Entry 4JNG (X-ray diffraction, 2.12 A resolution); this record covers chains C and D of the 5 polymer chains in the assembly.

Chain C (and D):
Name: Nucleocapsid protein
Organism: Schmallenberg virus
Notes: chain D of this document is another copy of the same molecule, construct and numbering; everything in this record applies to it too
UniProtKB: H2AM13 (H2AM13_SBV); residues 1-233 here = UniProt positions 1-233
Chain sequence (233 residues; row label = number of the first residue in the row):
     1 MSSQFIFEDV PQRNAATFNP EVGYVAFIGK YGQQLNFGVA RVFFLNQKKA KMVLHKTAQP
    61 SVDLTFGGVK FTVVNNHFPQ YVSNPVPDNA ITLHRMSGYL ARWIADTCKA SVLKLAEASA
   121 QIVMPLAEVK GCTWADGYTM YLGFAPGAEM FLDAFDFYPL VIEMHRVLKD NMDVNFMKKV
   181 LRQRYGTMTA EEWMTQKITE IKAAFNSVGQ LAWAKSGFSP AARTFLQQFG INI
Not modelled in the structure: 1-4, 216, 230-233 (chain D: 1, 217-220, 229-233)
Swiss-Prot annotation at these positions:
  - binding site (RNA): Gln-12, Ala-15, Ala-16, Lys-48, Lys-51, His-77, Arg-95, Arg-166, Lys-178, Lys-179, Arg-182, Arg-184
  - mutagenesis: Arg-41 (R41G: 98% loss of RNA binding and RNA replication activities; when associted with Q-51), Lys-48 (K48E: 99% loss of RNA binding and RNA replication activities), Lys-51 (K51Q: 98% loss of RNA binding and RNA replication activities; when associted with G-41)
Reported in the primary citation:
  - binding site for the 42-nt RNA strand: Gln-12, Ala-15, Ala-16, Phe-18, Asn-19, Lys-48, Lys-51, His-77, Arg-95, Leu-126, Arg-166, Phe-176, Lys-178, Lys-179, Arg-182, Arg-184
  - self-association interface (contacts with another copy of this molecule): Val-53

How chain C and chain D interact:
Contacting residue pairs - 29 pairs, chain C then chain D:
  Phe-5(C) with Leu-64(D)
  Phe-7(C) with Asn-46(D); Lys-49(D); Ala-50(D), hydrophobic; Leu-64(D), hydrophobic; Thr-65(D), hydrogen bond (backbone-backbone); Phe-66(D), hydrogen bond (backbone-backbone); Gly-67(D)
  Glu-8(C) with Val-42(D); Asn-46(D); Lys-49(D), salt bridge; Gly-67(D)
  Asp-9(C) with Val-42(D); Asn-46(D)
  Val-10(C) with Arg-41(D)
  Arg-13(C) with Arg-41(D); Val-123(D)
  Met-164(C) with Leu-226(D), hydrophobic
  Leu-168(C) with Gln-227(D)
  Asn-175(C) with Lys-215(D)
  Lys-178(C) with Lys-215(D); Ser-216(D)
  Ala-190(C) with Arg-223(D), hydrogen bond (backbone-side chain)
  Glu-191(C) with Ala-222(D); Arg-223(D)
  Met-194(C) with Arg-223(D); Phe-225(D); Leu-226(D)
  Lys-202(C) with Leu-226(D)
Other interface residues (no listed pair), chain C (21 interface residues in all): Ile-6, Pro-11, Gln-12, Leu-181, Arg-182, Ile-198, Ile-201
Other interface residues (no listed pair), chain D (20 interface residues in all): Val-53, Gly-68, Thr-224

Summary:
Chain C and chain D form an interface of 21 and 20 residues respectively; the contacts include 3 hydrogen
bonds and 1 salt bridge. Polar contacts include Glu-8(C)/Lys-49(D), Ala-190(C)/Arg-223(D) and
Phe-7(C)/Thr-65(D). The paper reports a binding site for the 42-nt RNA strand at Gln-12(C), Ala-15(C) and
Ala-16(C) among others; a self-association interface involving Val-53(C).
Chain C and chain D are both Nucleocapsid protein (Schmallenberg virus); the structure, Schmallenberg virus
nucleoprotein-RNA complex, was determined by X-ray diffraction.
